Entry 3LIT (X-ray diffraction, 2.19 A resolution); this record covers chains A and B.

[Chain A (and B)]
Molecule: Protease
Organism: Human T-lymphotropic virus 1
Notes: chain B of this document is another copy of the same molecule, construct and numbering; everything in this record applies to it too
Reference sequence: Q82134 (Q82134_9DELA); residues 1-116 here = UniProt positions 1-116
Sequence (116 residues; each row starts with the number of its first residue):
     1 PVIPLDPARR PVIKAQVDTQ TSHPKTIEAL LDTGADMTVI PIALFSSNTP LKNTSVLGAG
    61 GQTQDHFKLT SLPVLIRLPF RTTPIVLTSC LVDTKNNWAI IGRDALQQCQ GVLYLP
Sequence notes: engineered mutation Ile-40 (Leu in Q82134)
Residues lining bound ligands: kni-10681 (E15; (4R)-3-[(2S,3S)-3-[[(2S)-2-[[(2S)-2-azanyl-2-phenyl-ethanoyl]amino]-3,3-dimethyl-butanoyl]amino]-2-hydroxy-4-phenyl-but anoyl]-5,5-dimethyl-N-[(2R)-3-methylbutan-2-yl]-1,3-thiazolidine-4-carboxamide): Arg-10, Leu-30, Asp-32, Gly-34, Ala-35, Asp-36, Met-37, Val-39, Val-56, Leu-57, Gly-58, Ala-59, Leu-91, Trp-98, Ile-100
What the authors report for this chain:
  - catalytic residues: Asp-32 (citing earlier work)

[Interface between chain A and chain B]
Residue-residue contacts - 90 pairs, chain A then chain B:
  Pro-1(A) / Leu-113(B)
  Pro-1(A) / Tyr-114(B)
  Pro-1(A) / Leu-115(B)  hydrogen bond (backbone-backbone)
  Val-2(A) / Val-112(B)  hydrophobic
  Val-2(A) / Leu-113(B)
  Val-2(A) / Tyr-114(B)  hydrophobic
  Ile-3(A) / Val-112(B)
  Ile-3(A) / Leu-113(B)  hydrogen bond (backbone-backbone)
  Ile-3(A) / Leu-115(B)  hydrophobic
  Leu-5(A) / Thr-33(B)
  Leu-5(A) / Gln-107(B)
  Leu-5(A) / Gly-111(B)
  Asp-6(A) / Arg-103(B)  hydrogen bond (backbone-side chain)
  Asp-6(A) / Gln-107(B)
  Pro-7(A) / Asp-36(B)
  Pro-7(A) / Arg-103(B)  hydrogen bond (backbone-side chain)
  Pro-7(A) / Asp-104(B)
  Pro-7(A) / Gln-107(B)
  Arg-9(A) / Arg-103(B)
  Arg-10(A) / Asp-36(B)  salt bridge
  Arg-10(A) / Arg-103(B)
  Pro-11(A) / Thr-33(B)
  Pro-11(A) / Arg-103(B)
  Leu-31(A) / Thr-33(B)  hydrogen bond (backbone-side chain)
  Leu-31(A) / Leu-113(B)  hydrophobic
  Asp-32(A) / Asp-32(B)
  Asp-32(A) / Thr-33(B)
  Asp-32(A) / Gly-34(B)  hydrogen bond (side chain-backbone)
  Thr-33(A) / Leu-5(B)
  Thr-33(A) / Pro-11(B)
  Thr-33(A) / Leu-31(B)  hydrogen bond (side chain-backbone)
  Thr-33(A) / Asp-32(B)
  Thr-33(A) / Thr-33(B)  hydrogen bond (side chain-backbone)
  Thr-33(A) / Leu-113(B)
  Gly-34(A) / Leu-30(B)
  Gly-34(A) / Asp-32(B)  hydrogen bond (backbone-side chain)
  Asp-36(A) / Pro-7(B)
  Gly-58(A) / Gly-60(B)
  Gly-58(A) / Trp-98(B)
  Ala-59(A) / Gly-58(B)
  Ala-59(A) / Thr-63(B)
  Ala-59(A) / Phe-67(B)
  Ala-59(A) / Trp-98(B)  hydrophobic
  Gly-60(A) / Gly-58(B)
  Gly-60(A) / Gly-60(B)
  Gly-60(A) / Gly-61(B)
  Gly-61(A) / Gly-60(B)
  Thr-63(A) / Ala-59(B)
  Phe-67(A) / Ala-59(B)
  Phe-80(A) / Leu-115(B)  hydrophobic
  Phe-80(A) / Pro-116(B)
  Arg-81(A) / Pro-116(B)  hydrogen bond (side chain-backbone)
  Trp-98(A) / Gly-58(B)
  Arg-103(A) / Asp-6(B)  hydrogen bond (side chain-backbone)
  Arg-103(A) / Pro-7(B)  hydrogen bond (side chain-backbone)
  Arg-103(A) / Arg-9(B)
  Arg-103(A) / Arg-10(B)
  Arg-103(A) / Pro-11(B)
  Asp-104(A) / Pro-7(B)
  Leu-106(A) / Leu-5(B)  hydrophobic
  Gln-107(A) / Leu-5(B)
  Gln-107(A) / Asp-6(B)
  Gln-107(A) / Pro-7(B)
  Cys-109(A) / Pro-116(B)
  Gln-110(A) / Pro-116(B)
  Gly-111(A) / Leu-5(B)
  Gly-111(A) / Tyr-114(B)
  Val-112(A) / Val-2(B)  hydrophobic
  Val-112(A) / Ile-3(B)
  Val-112(A) / Leu-5(B)
  Val-112(A) / Val-112(B)
  Val-112(A) / Leu-113(B)
  Val-112(A) / Tyr-114(B)  hydrogen bond (backbone-backbone)
  Leu-113(A) / Pro-1(B)
  Leu-113(A) / Val-2(B)
  Leu-113(A) / Ile-3(B)  hydrogen bond (backbone-backbone)
  Leu-113(A) / Leu-31(B)  hydrophobic
  Leu-113(A) / Val-112(B)
  Tyr-114(A) / Pro-1(B)
  Tyr-114(A) / Val-2(B)  hydrophobic
  Tyr-114(A) / Gln-110(B)
  Tyr-114(A) / Gly-111(B)
  Tyr-114(A) / Val-112(B)  hydrogen bond (backbone-backbone)
  Leu-115(A) / Pro-1(B)  hydrogen bond (backbone-backbone)
  Leu-115(A) / Ile-3(B)  hydrophobic
  Leu-115(A) / Phe-80(B)  hydrophobic
  Leu-115(A) / Leu-106(B)  hydrophobic
  Leu-115(A) / Gly-111(B)
  Pro-116(A) / Cys-109(B)
  Pro-116(A) / Gln-110(B)
Interface residues without a listed pair, chain A (40 interface residues in all): Pro-4, Ile-13, Leu-30, Leu-57, Gln-62
Interface residues without a listed pair, chain B (40 interface residues in all): Pro-4, Ile-13, Leu-57, His-66, Arg-81

[In short]
Chain A and chain B each contribute 40 residues to their interface; the contacts include 16 hydrogen bonds and
1 salt bridge. Polar contacts include Arg-10(A)/Asp-36(B), Asp-6(A)/Arg-103(B) and Pro-7(A)/Arg-103(B).
Ligands of chain A: kni-10681. The paper reports the catalytic residue Asp-32(A).
Chain A and chain B are both Protease (Human T-lymphotropic virus 1); the structure, The crystal structure of
htlv protease complexed with the inhibitor KNI-10681, was determined by X-ray diffraction (same publication as
3LIN, 3LIQ, 3LIV, 3LIX and 3LIY).
